PDB entry 4D5I | X-ray diffraction, 1.42 A resolution | chain A

== Chain A ==
Name: Cellulose 1,4-beta-cellobiosidase
Source organism: Trichoderma reesei QM9414
Notes: EC 3.2.1.176; fragment: catalytic module, residues 18-451
UniProtKB: P62694 (GUX1_HYPJE); residues 1-434 here correspond to UniProt positions 18-451 (UniProt number = residue number + 17)
Amino-acid sequence (434 residues; row label = number of the first residue in the row):
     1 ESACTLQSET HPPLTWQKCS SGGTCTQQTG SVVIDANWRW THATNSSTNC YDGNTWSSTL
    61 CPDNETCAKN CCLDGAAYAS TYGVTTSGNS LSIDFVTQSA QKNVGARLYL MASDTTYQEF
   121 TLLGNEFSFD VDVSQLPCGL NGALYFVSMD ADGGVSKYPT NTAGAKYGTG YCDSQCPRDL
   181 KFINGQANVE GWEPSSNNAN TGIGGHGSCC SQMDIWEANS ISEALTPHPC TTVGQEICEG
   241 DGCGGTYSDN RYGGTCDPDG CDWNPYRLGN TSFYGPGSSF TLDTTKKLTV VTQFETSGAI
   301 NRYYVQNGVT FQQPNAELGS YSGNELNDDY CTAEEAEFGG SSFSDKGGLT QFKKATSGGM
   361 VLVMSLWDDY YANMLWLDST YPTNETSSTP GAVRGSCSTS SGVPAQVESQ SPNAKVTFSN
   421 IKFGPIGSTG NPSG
Disulfides: Cys-4/Cys-72, Cys-19/Cys-25, Cys-50/Cys-71, Cys-61/Cys-67, Cys-138/Cys-397, Cys-172/Cys-210, Cys-176/Cys-209, Cys-230/Cys-256, Cys-238/Cys-243, Cys-261/Cys-331
Glycans and other covalent adducts: N-acetylglucosamine (NAG) linked to Asn-270
Modified residues: Glu-1 (pyroglutamic acid; PCA)
Differences from the reference sequence: cloning artifact (94); engineered mutation Gln-212 (Glu229 in P62694)
Ion coordination: Co2+ site 1: His-206, Glu-239; Co2+ site 2: Glu-295, Glu-325

== Overview ==
N-acetylglucosamine is covalently linked to Asn-270. His-206 and Glu-239 coordinate Co2+ site 1. Glu-295 and
Glu-325 coordinate Co2+ site 2.
Chain A is Cellulose 1,4-beta-cellobiosidase (Trichoderma reesei QM9414); the structure, Hypocrea jecorina
cellobiohydrolase Cel7A E212Q soaked with xylotriose, was determined by X-ray diffraction (same publication as
4D5J, 4D5O, 4D5P, 4D5Q and 4D5V).
